Entry 4LU5 (X-ray diffraction, 2.90 A resolution); this record covers chains H and L of the 6 polymer chains in the assembly.

# Chain H
Molecule: Murine IgG2a A20G2 Heavy chain Fab domain
Source organism: Mus musculus
Notes: antibody fragment or engineered binder
Chain sequence (213 residues; row label = number of the first residue in the row):
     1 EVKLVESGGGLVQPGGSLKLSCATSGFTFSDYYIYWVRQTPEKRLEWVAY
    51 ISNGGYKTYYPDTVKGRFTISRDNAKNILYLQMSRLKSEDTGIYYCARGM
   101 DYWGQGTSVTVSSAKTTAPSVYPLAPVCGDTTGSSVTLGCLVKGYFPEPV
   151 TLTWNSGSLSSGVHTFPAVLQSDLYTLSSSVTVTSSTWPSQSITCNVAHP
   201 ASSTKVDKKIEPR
Disordered / not traced: 129-132
Cystine bridges: Cys-22/Cys-96, Cys-140/Cys-195

# Chain L
Molecule: Murine IgG2a A20G2 Light chain Fab domain
Source organism: Mus musculus
Notes: antibody fragment or engineered binder
Chain sequence (219 residues; each row starts with the number of its first residue):
     1 DVVMTQTPLTLSVTIGQPASISCKSSQSLLYSNGKTYLNWLLQRPGQSPK
    51 RLIYLVSKLDSGVPDRFTGSGSGTDFTLKISRVEAEDLGIYYCVQGTHFP
   101 YTFGGGTKLEIKRADAAPTVSIFPPSSEQLTSGGASVVCFLNNFYPKDIN
   151 VKWKIDGSERQNGVLNSWTDQDSKDSTYSMSSTLTLTKDEYERHNSYTCE
   201 ATHKTSTSPIVKSFNRNEC
Cystine bridges: Cys-23/Cys-93, Cys-139/Cys-199

# How chain H and chain L interact
Pairs across the interface - 75 pairs, chain H then chain L:
  Tyr-33(H) / Tyr-101(L)  hydrogen bond
  Tyr-35(H) / Phe-99(L)
  Tyr-35(H) / Pro-100(L)
  Tyr-35(H) / Tyr-101(L)  hydrogen bond (side chain-backbone)
  Gln-39(H) / Gln-43(L)  hydrogen bond
  Lys-43(H) / Ile-90(L)
  Lys-43(H) / Tyr-92(L)  hydrogen bond (backbone-side chain)
  Leu-45(H) / Tyr-92(L)  hydrophobic
  Leu-45(H) / Phe-103(L)
  Trp-47(H) / Asp-1(L)  hydrogen bond
  Trp-47(H) / Pro-100(L)
  Trp-47(H) / Tyr-101(L)
  Tyr-50(H) / Phe-99(L)  hydrophobic
  Tyr-59(H) / Phe-99(L)  hydrophobic
  Tyr-95(H) / Gln-43(L)  hydrogen bond
  Tyr-95(H) / Gln-47(L)
  Tyr-95(H) / Ser-48(L)
  Met-100(H) / Leu-41(L)
  Met-100(H) / Arg-51(L)
  Met-100(H) / Val-94(L)  hydrophobic
  Met-100(H) / Tyr-101(L)  hydrophobic
  Met-100(H) / Phe-103(L)  hydrophobic
  Asp-101(H) / Arg-51(L)  salt bridge
  Asp-101(H) / Asp-60(L)
  Trp-103(H) / Leu-41(L)  hydrophobic
  Trp-103(H) / Pro-49(L)
  Trp-103(H) / Phe-103(L)  hydrophobic
  Gly-104(H) / Ser-48(L)  hydrogen bond (backbone-side chain)
  Tyr-122(H) / Ser-126(L)
  Tyr-122(H) / Glu-128(L)
  Tyr-122(H) / Gln-129(L)
  Tyr-122(H) / Ser-132(L)
  Pro-123(H) / Ser-126(L)
  Leu-124(H) / Phe-123(L)
  Leu-124(H) / Val-138(L)  hydrophobic
  Leu-124(H) / Phe-140(L)  hydrophobic
  Ala-125(H) / Phe-123(L)
  Ala-125(H) / Pro-124(L)
  Pro-126(H) / Phe-123(L)
  Val-127(H) / Phe-214(L)  hydrophobic
  Val-127(H) / Glu-218(L)
  Val-127(H) / Cys-219(L)
  Cys-128(H) / Glu-218(L)  hydrogen bond (side chain-backbone)
  Cys-128(H) / Cys-219(L)  hydrogen bond (backbone-backbone)
  Thr-137(H) / Ser-121(L)
  Thr-137(H) / Phe-123(L)
  Gly-139(H) / Phe-140(L)
  Leu-141(H) / Ser-136(L)
  Leu-141(H) / Val-138(L)  hydrophobic
  Lys-143(H) / Thr-185(L)
  His-164(H) / Asn-143(L)  hydrogen bond
  His-164(H) / Ser-179(L)  hydrogen bond
  Phe-166(H) / Phe-140(L)  hydrophobic
  Phe-166(H) / Asn-142(L)
  Phe-166(H) / Ser-167(L)
  Phe-166(H) / Thr-169(L)
  Phe-166(H) / Ser-179(L)
  Phe-166(H) / Met-180(L)
  Phe-166(H) / Ser-181(L)
  Pro-167(H) / Ser-167(L)  hydrogen bond (backbone-side chain)
  Pro-167(H) / Trp-168(L)
  Pro-167(H) / Thr-169(L)
  Val-169(H) / Leu-165(L)  hydrophobic
  Val-169(H) / Asn-166(L)
  Val-169(H) / Ser-167(L)
  Thr-176(H) / Leu-165(L)
  Ser-178(H) / Phe-140(L)
  Ser-178(H) / Ser-181(L)  hydrogen bond
  Ser-179(H) / Phe-140(L)
  Ser-180(H) / Phe-140(L)
  Ser-180(H) / Asn-142(L)  hydrogen bond
  Lys-208(H) / Glu-128(L)  salt bridge
  Arg-213(H) / Pro-124(L)
  Arg-213(H) / Pro-125(L)  hydrogen bond (side chain-backbone)
  Arg-213(H) / Cys-219(L)
Interface residues without a listed pair, chain H (40 interface residues in all): Val-37, Gly-99, Gln-105, Leu-138, Thr-165, Gln-171
Interface residues without a listed pair, chain L (44 interface residues in all): Asn-39, Pro-45, Asp-170, Thr-183

# Summary
40 residues of chain H and 44 residues of chain L are in contact, with 15 hydrogen bonds and 2 salt bridges.
Polar contacts include Asp-101(H)/Arg-51(L), Lys-208(H)/Glu-128(L) and Tyr-33(H)/Tyr-101(L).
Chain H is Murine IgG2a A20G2 Heavy chain Fab domain and chain L is Murine IgG2a A20G2 Light chain Fab domain,
both from Mus musculus; the structure, Structure of murine IgG2a A20G2-Fab in complex with vaccinia antigen
A33R at the resolution of 2.9 ..., was determined by X-ray diffraction (same publication as 4LQF).
